Entry 9IXF (X-ray diffraction, 1.75 A resolution); this record covers chain A.

# Chain A
Protein: N(omega)-hydroxy-L-arginine amidinohydrolase
Source organism: Streptomyces lavendulae
Notes: EC 3.5.3.25; fragment: N(omega)-hydroxy-L-arginine amidinohydrolase
UniProtKB: D2Z025 (DCSB_STRLA); residue numbers follow UniProt; this construct covers 1-273
Sequence (281 residues; numbered 1 to 281; the number before each row is that of its first residue):
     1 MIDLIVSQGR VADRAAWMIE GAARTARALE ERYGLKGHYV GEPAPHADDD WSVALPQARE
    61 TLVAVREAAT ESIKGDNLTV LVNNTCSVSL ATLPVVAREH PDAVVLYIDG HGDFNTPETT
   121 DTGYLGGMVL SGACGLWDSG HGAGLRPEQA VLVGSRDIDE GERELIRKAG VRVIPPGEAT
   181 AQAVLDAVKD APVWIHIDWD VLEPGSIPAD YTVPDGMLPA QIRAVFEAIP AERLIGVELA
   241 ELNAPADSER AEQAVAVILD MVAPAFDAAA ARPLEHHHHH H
Unresolved in the structure: 273-281
Construct notes: expression tag (274-281)
Metal / ion sites: Mn2+: C86, D109, D113, D198; Mg2+: D109, D198, D200
Swiss-Prot annotation at these positions:
  - binding site (Mn(2+)): D109, H111, D113, D198, D200

# In short
C86, D109, D113 and D198 coordinate Mn2+. D109, D198 and D200 coordinate Mg2+. From UniProt: 5 Mn2+-binding
residues.
Chain A is N(omega)-hydroxy-L-arginine amidinohydrolase (Streptomyces lavendulae); the structure, Crystal
structure of Manganese-free N(omega)-hydroxy-L-arginine hydrolase with oxidized Cys86, was determined by X-ray
diffraction (same publication as 9IXC, 9IXD, 9IXE and 9IXG).
